6BP7 - chain A; structure by electron microscopy, 4.90 A resolution (low resolution: residue-level contacts below are approximate; hydrogen-bond / salt-bridge calls are withheld).

== Chain A ==
Name: Major vault protein
Organism: Rattus norvegicus
Reference sequence: Q62667 (MVP_RAT); residues 1-861 here = UniProt positions 1-861
Amino-acid sequence (934 residues; numbered -72 to 861; the number before each row is that of its first residue; numbers below 1 keep their minus sign (Met-72 is residue -72)):
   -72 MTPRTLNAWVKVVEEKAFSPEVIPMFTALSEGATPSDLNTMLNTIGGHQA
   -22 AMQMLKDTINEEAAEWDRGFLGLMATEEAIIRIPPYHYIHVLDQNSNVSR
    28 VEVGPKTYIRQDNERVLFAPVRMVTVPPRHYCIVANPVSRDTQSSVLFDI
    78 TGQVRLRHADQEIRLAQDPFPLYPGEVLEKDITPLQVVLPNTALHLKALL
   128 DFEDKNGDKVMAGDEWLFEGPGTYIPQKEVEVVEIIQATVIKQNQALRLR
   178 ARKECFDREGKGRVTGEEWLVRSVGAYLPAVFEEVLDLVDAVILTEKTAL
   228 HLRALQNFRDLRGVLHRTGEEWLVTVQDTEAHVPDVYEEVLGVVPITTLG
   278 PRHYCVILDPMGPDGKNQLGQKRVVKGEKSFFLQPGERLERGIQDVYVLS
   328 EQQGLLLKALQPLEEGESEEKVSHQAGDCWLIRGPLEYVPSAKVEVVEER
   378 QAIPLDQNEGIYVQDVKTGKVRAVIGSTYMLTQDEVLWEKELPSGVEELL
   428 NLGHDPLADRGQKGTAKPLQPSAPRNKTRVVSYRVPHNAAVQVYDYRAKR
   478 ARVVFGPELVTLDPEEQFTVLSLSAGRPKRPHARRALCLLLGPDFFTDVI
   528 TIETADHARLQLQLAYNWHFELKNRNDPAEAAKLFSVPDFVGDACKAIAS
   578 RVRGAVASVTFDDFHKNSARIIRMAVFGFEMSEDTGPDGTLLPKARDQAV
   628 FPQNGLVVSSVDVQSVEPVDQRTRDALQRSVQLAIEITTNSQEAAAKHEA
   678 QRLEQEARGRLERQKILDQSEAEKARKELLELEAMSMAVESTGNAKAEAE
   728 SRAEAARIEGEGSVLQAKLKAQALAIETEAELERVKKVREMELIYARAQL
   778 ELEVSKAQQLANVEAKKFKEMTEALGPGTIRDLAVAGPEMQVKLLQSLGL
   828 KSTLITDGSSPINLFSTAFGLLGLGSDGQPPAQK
Disordered / not traced: -72 to 4, 429-450, 608-624, 816-861
Differences from the reference sequence: initiating methionine (-72); expression tag (-71 to 0)
From the paper describing this entry:
  - conformationally variable residues (domain motion): Pro420, Gln648, Gly803

== Overview ==
The paper reports conformational variability at Pro420, Gln648 and Gly803.
Chain A is Major vault protein (Rattus norvegicus); the structure, Recombinant major vault protein [Rattus
norvegicus] structure in solution: conformation 2, was determined by electron microscopy, deposited together
with 6BP8.
